PDB entry 8XMH | electron microscopy, 2.85 A resolution | chains A and B of the 12 polymer chains in the assembly

Chain A (and B):
Name: Ktr system potassium uptake protein A
From: Bacillus subtilis
Notes: chain B of this document is another copy of the same molecule, construct and numbering; everything in this record applies to it too
Reference sequence: O32080 (KTRA_BACSU); residues 1-222 here = UniProt positions 1-222
Sequence (222 residues; numbered 1 to 222; the number before each row is that of its first residue):
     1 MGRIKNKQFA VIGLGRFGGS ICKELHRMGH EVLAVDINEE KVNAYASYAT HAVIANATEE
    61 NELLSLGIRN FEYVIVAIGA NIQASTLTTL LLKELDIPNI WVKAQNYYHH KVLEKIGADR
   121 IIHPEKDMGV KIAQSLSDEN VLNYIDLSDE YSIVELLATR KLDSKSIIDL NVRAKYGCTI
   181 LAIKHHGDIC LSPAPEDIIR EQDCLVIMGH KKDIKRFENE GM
Disordered / not traced: 1-6, 222
Ion coordination: Na+: E125 (together with ATP) (shared with E125(B) of chain B)
Residues lining bound ligands: ATP (adenosine-5'-triphosphate): I12, G13, L14, G15, R16, F17, G18, V35, D36, I37, N38, K41, A55, N56, A57, T58, A77, I78, G79, A80, N81, A84, K103, E125
Swiss-Prot annotation at these positions:
  - binding site (NAD(+)): R16, D36 to N38, N56, A57, I78 to A80, K103 to Q105, H109, E125
What the authors report for this chain:
  - Na+ coordination: E125
  - mutagenesis - E125Q: abolished stability in response to Na+
  - mutagenesis - E125Q: abolished stability in response to Ca2+
  - mutagenesis - E125Q: decreased binding to Ktr system potassium uptake protein B

How chain A and chain B interact:
Pairs across the interface - 88 pairs, chain A then chain B:
  K7(A) - S137(B)
  K7(A) - E139(B)  salt bridge
  F9(A) - L136(B)
  R16(A) - G79(B)  hydrogen bond (side chain-backbone)
  R16(A) - K103(B)
  R16(A) - Q105(B)
  R16(A) - E125(B)  salt bridge
  F17(A) - E125(B)
  F17(A) - M128(B)
  F17(A) - G129(B)
  S20(A) - K126(B)  hydrogen bond (side chain-backbone)
  S20(A) - G129(B)
  S20(A) - V130(B)
  I21(A) - G129(B)
  I21(A) - L136(B)  hydrophobic
  E24(A) - V130(B)
  E24(A) - A133(B)
  E24(A) - Q134(B)  hydrogen bond
  L25(A) - A133(B)
  M28(A) - Q134(B)
  M28(A) - S137(B)
  H30(A) - S137(B)  hydrogen bond
  Y73(A) - L136(B)  hydrophobic
  I75(A) - L136(B)  hydrophobic
  G79(A) - R16(B)  hydrogen bond (backbone-side chain)
  W101(A) - I132(B)  hydrophobic
  W101(A) - S135(B)
  W101(A) - L136(B)  hydrophobic
  K103(A) - R16(B)
  Q105(A) - R16(B)
  R120(A) - I132(B)
  R120(A) - S135(B)  hydrogen bond
  P124(A) - M128(B)
  E125(A) - R16(B)  salt bridge
  E125(A) - F17(B)
  E125(A) - E125(B)
  K126(A) - S20(B)  hydrogen bond (backbone-side chain)
  D127(A) - M128(B)
  M128(A) - F17(B)
  M128(A) - P124(B)
  M128(A) - M128(B)  hydrophobic
  G129(A) - F17(B)
  G129(A) - S20(B)
  G129(A) - I21(B)
  V130(A) - S20(B)
  V130(A) - E24(B)
  K131(A) - K131(B)
  I132(A) - F17(B)  hydrophobic
  I132(A) - I21(B)  hydrophobic
  I132(A) - W101(B)  hydrophobic
  I132(A) - R120(B)
  A133(A) - I21(B)  hydrophobic
  A133(A) - E24(B)
  A133(A) - L25(B)
  Q134(A) - E24(B)  hydrogen bond
  Q134(A) - M28(B)
  S135(A) - W101(B)
  S135(A) - R120(B)  hydrogen bond
  L136(A) - F9(B)
  L136(A) - I21(B)  hydrophobic
  L136(A) - Y73(B)  hydrophobic
  L136(A) - I75(B)  hydrophobic
  L136(A) - W101(B)  hydrophobic
  S137(A) - K7(B)
  S137(A) - M28(B)
  S137(A) - H30(B)  hydrogen bond
  E139(A) - K7(B)  salt bridge
  N143(A) - I145(B)
  I145(A) - N143(B)
  I145(A) - I145(B)  hydrophobic
  L147(A) - E155(B)
  L147(A) - V206(B)  hydrophobic
  S148(A) - K184(B)
  S148(A) - I189(B)
  Y151(A) - I189(B)  hydrophobic
  Y151(A) - L191(B)  hydrophobic
  E155(A) - L147(B)
  L181(A) - L181(B)  hydrophobic
  L181(A) - M208(B)  hydrophobic
  K184(A) - L147(B)
  K184(A) - S148(B)
  I189(A) - S148(B)
  I189(A) - Y151(B)  hydrophobic
  L191(A) - Y151(B)  hydrophobic
  L191(A) - M208(B)  hydrophobic
  V206(A) - L147(B)  hydrophobic
  M208(A) - L181(B)  hydrophobic
  M208(A) - L191(B)  hydrophobic
Also at the interface, not in a pair above, chain A (53 interface residues in all): R27, A80, I122, H123, Y144, D146, I153, A182, G209
Also at the interface, not in a pair above, chain B (53 interface residues in all): R27, A80, I122, H123, D127, Y144, D146, I153, A182, G209

In short:
Chain A and chain B each contribute 53 residues to their interface; the contacts include 10 hydrogen bonds and
4 salt bridges. Among the polar pairs are K7(A)-E139(B), R16(A)-E125(B) and R16(A)-G79(B). Ligands of chain A:
ATP. The paper reports that E125Q of chain A abolishes stability in response to Na+; Na+ coordination by
E125(A).
Both chains are Ktr system potassium uptake protein A (Bacillus subtilis). Entry 8XMH (Potassium transporter
KtrAB from Bacillus subtilis in ATP-bound state with addition of EDTA and EGTA, vertical ...) was determined
by electron microscopy (same publication as 8K1S, 8K1T, 8K1U and 8XMI).
